6N7P - chains I and R of the 21 polymer chains in the assembly; structure by electron microscopy, 3.60 A resolution.

[Chain I]
Protein: Protein LUC7
Organism: Saccharomyces cerevisiae (strain ATCC 204508 / S288c)
Reference sequence: Q07508 (LUC7_YEAST); residues 1-261 here = UniProt positions 1-261
Amino-acid sequence (261 residues; each row starts with the number of its first residue):
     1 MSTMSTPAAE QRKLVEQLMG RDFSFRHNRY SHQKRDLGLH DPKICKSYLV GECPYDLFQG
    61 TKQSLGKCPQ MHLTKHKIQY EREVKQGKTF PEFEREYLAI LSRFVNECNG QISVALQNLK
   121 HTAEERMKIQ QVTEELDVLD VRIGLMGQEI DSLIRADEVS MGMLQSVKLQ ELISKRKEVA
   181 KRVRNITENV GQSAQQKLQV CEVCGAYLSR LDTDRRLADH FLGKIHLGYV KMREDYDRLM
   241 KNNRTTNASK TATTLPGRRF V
Disordered / not traced: 1-3, 20-37, 141-171, 245-261
Ion coordination: Zn2+ site 1: Cys45, Cys53, Cys68, His72; Zn2+ site 2: Cys201, Cys204, His220, His226
UniProt features mapped onto this chain:
  - modified residue: Ser2 (N-acetylserine)

[Chain R]
Molecule: U1 snRNA
Organism: Saccharomyces cerevisiae (strain ATCC 204508 / S288c)
Sequence (568 nucleotides; numbered 1 to 568; the number before each row is that of its first residue):
     1 AUACUUACCU UAAGAUAUCA GAGGAGAUCA AGAAGUCCUA CUGAUCAAAC AUGCGCUUCC
    61 AAUAGUAGAA GGACGUUAAG CAUUUAUCAU UGAACUAUAA UUGUUCAUUG AAGUCAUUGA
   121 UGCAAACUCC UUGGUCACAC ACACAUACGG CGCGGAAGGC GUGUUUGCUG ACGUUUCCAU
   181 UCCCUUGUUU CAAUCAUUGG UUAAUCCCUU GAUUCCUUUG GGGAUUUUUG GGUUAAACUG
   241 AUUUUUGGGG CCCUUUGUUU CUUCUGCCUG GAGAAGUUUG ACACCAAAUU CAAAUUGGUG
   301 UUAGGGGAGC UGGGGCCUUU CAAAAGAGAG CUUUGUAGAG GCAUUCUUUU UGACUACUUU
   361 UCUCUAGCGU GCCAUUUUAG UUUUUGACGG CAGAUUCGAA UGAACUUAAG UUUAUGAUGA
   421 AGGUAUGGCU GUUGAGAUUA UUUGGUCGGG AUUGUAGUUU GAAGAUGUGC UCUUUUGAGC
   481 AGUCUCAACU UUGCUCGUUC CCGUUAUGGG AAAAAUUUUG GAAGGUCUUG GUAGGAACGG
   541 GUGGAUCUUA UAAUUUUUGA UUUAUUUU
Disordered / not traced: 27-33, 566-568

[How chain I and chain R interact]
Residue-residue contacts (12; chain I residue first):
  Ser5(I) with A550(R), base contact; U551(R), base contact
  Thr6(I) with U551(R), phosphate contact
  Ala8(I) with A553(R), sugar contact
  Ala206(I) with U6(R), phosphate contact
  Tyr207(I) with U5(R), sugar contact; U6(R), phosphate contact
  Arg216(I) with U5(R), hydrogen bond to the base; U6(R), hydrogen bond to the base
  His220(I) with U6(R), hydrogen bond to the phosphate
  Lys224(I) with C8(R), hydrogen bond to the phosphate
  Ile225(I) with A7(R), phosphate contact
Other interface residues (no listed pair), chain I (12 interface residues in all): Leu208, Asp219, Gly223
Other interface residues (no listed pair), chain R (9 interface residues in all): C9, U554

[In short]
12 residues of chain I face 9 of chain R across their interface; the contacts include 4 hydrogen bonds. Among
the polar pairs are Arg216(I)-U5(R), Arg216(I)-U6(R) and His220(I)-U6(R). Cys45(I), Cys53(I), Cys68(I) and
His72(I) coordinate Zn2+ site 1.
Chain I is Protein LUC7 and chain R is U1 snRNA, both from Saccharomyces cerevisiae (strain ATCC 204508 /
S288c); the structure, S. cerevisiae spliceosomal E complex (UBC4), was determined by electron microscopy
(same publication as 6N7R).
